1P5W - chains B and A; structure by X-ray diffraction, 3.30 A resolution.

Chain B:
Molecule: 11-nt DNA strand
Sequence (11 nucleotides; numbered 1 to 11; the number before each row is that of its first residue):
     1 XTACCTCTTG C
Modified residues: 3DR (1',2'-dideoxyribofuranose-5'-phosphate) at position 1

Chain A:
Molecule: Coat protein VP2
Source organism: Canine parvovirus
Notes: fragment: sequence database residues 190-737
UniProtKB: P17455 (COAT_PAVCD); residues 37-584 here correspond to UniProt positions 190-737 (UniProt number = residue number + 153)
Chain sequence (548 residues; each row starts with the number of its first residue):
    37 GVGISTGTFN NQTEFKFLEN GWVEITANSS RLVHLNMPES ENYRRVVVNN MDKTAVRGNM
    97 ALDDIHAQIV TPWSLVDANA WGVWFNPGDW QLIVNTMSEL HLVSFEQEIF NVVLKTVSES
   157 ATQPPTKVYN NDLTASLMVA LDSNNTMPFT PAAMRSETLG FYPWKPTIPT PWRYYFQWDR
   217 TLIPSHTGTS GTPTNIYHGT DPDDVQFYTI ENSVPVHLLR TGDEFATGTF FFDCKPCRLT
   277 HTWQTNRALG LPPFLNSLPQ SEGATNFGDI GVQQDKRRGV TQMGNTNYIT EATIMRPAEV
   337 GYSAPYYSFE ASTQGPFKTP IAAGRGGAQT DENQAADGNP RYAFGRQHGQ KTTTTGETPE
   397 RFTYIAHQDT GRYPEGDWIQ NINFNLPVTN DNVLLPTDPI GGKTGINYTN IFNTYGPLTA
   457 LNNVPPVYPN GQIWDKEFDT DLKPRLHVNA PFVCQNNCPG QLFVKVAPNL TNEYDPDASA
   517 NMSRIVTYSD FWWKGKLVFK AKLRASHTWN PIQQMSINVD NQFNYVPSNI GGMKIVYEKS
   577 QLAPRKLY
Disordered / not traced: 156-159
Construct notes: engineered mutation Arg93 (Asn246 in P17455)
Cystine bridges: Cys490-Cys494
Reported in the primary citation:
  - mutagenesis - N93R: decreased binding to canine TfR (citing earlier work)
  - mutagenesis - N93R: decreased binding to CPV-specific MAbs (citing earlier work)
  - self-association interface (contacts with another copy of this molecule); pairs are residue here / residue on that copy: Glu298-Lys387 (hydrogen bond), Glu298-Thr389, Asn323-Arg397 (hydrogen bond)
  - contacts within the chain: Arg93-Gly227 (backbone contact)

Interface between chain B and chain A:
Contacting residue pairs (24):
  DT2(B) - Phe141(A)  base contact
  DT2(B) - Glu142(A)  base contact
  DT2(B) - Gln143(A)  hydrogen bond to the base
  DT2(B) - Leu177(A)  sugar contact
  DT2(B) - Ser179(A)  sugar contact
  DT2(B) - Thr263(A)  base contact
  DT2(B) - Gly264(A)  base contact
  DT2(B) - Phe266(A)  base contact
  DT2(B) - Pro495(A)  base contact
  DT2(B) - Gly496(A)  hydrogen bond to the base
  DA3(B) - Ser179(A)  phosphate contact
  DA3(B) - Phe266(A)  base contact
  DA3(B) - Phe267(A)  hydrogen bond to the base
  DA3(B) - Asn493(A)  hydrogen bond to the sugar
  DC4(B) - Asn180(A)  phosphate contact
  DC4(B) - Asn492(A)  base contact
  DC4(B) - Asn493(A)  sugar contact
  DC5(B) - Asn180(A)  sugar contact
  DC5(B) - Asn181(A)  sugar contact
  DC5(B) - Thr182(A)  sugar contact
  DC5(B) - Tyr244(A)  hydrogen bond to the base
  DT6(B) - Asn180(A)  phosphate contact
  DC7(B) - Asn180(A)  hydrogen bond to the phosphate
  DT9(B) - Asn180(A)  phosphate contact
Other interface residues (no listed pair), chain B (8 interface residues in all): 3DR_1
Other interface residues (no listed pair), chain A (21 interface residues in all): Asp178, Ala262, Thr265, Asp475

Summary:
Chain B and chain A form an interface of 8 and 21 residues respectively; the contacts include 6 hydrogen
bonds. Among the polar pairs are DT2(B)-Gln143(A), DT2(B)-Gly496(A) and DA3(B)-Phe267(A). The paper reports
that N93R of chain A reduces binding to canine TfR; a self-association interface involving Glu298(A),
Asn323(A) and Lys387(A) among others.
Chain B is an 11-nt DNA strand and chain A is Coat protein VP2 (Canine parvovirus); the structure, The
structures of host range controlling regions of the capsids of canine and feline parvoviruses and ..., was
determined by X-ray diffraction together with 1P5Y from the same study.
